Entry 5O95 (X-ray diffraction, 1.49 A resolution); this record covers chains A and B.

== Chain A (and B) ==
Molecule: Ribosomal RNA small subunit methyltransferase E
Organism: Legionella pneumophila
Notes: EC 2.1.1.193; chain B of this document is another copy of the same molecule, construct and numbering; everything in this record applies to it too
Reference sequence: Q5ZRE6 (Q5ZRE6_LEGPH); numbering as in UniProt (aligned over 2-244)
Amino-acid sequence (245 residues; each row starts with the number of its first residue; numbering starts at 0):
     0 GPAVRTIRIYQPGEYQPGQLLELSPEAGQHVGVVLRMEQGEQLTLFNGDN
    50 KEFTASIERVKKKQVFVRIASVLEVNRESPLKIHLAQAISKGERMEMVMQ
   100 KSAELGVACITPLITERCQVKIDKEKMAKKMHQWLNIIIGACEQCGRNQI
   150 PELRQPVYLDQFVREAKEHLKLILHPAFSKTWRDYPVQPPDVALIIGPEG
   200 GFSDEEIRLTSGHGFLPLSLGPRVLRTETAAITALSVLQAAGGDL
Unresolved in the structure: 0-2 (chain B: 0)
Differences from the reference sequence: expression tag (0-1)
Reported in the primary citation:
  - self-association interface (contacts with another copy of this molecule); pairs are residue here / residue on that copy: Arg76-Arg222, Lys100-Glu227, Lys100-Thr228, Glu103-Arg225, Glu103-Thr228, Gln143-Val223

== Chain A / chain B interface ==
Residue-residue contacts (78):
  Arg76(A) - Pro221(B)
  Arg76(A) - Arg222(B)  hydrogen bond (backbone-side chain)
  Glu77(A) - Arg222(B)
  Ser78(A) - Arg222(B)
  Met96(A) - Met96(B)  hydrophobic
  Met96(A) - Lys100(B)
  Gln99(A) - Arg225(B)
  Lys100(A) - Arg225(B)
  Lys100(A) - Glu227(B)  salt bridge
  Lys100(A) - Thr228(B)  hydrogen bond
  Glu103(A) - Arg222(B)  hydrogen bond (backbone-side chain)
  Glu103(A) - Leu224(B)
  Glu103(A) - Arg225(B)  salt bridge
  Glu103(A) - Thr228(B)  hydrogen bond
  Leu104(A) - Arg222(B)
  Leu104(A) - Thr232(B)
  Gly105(A) - Arg222(B)
  Arg116(A) - Pro1(B)
  Gln143(A) - Val223(B)  hydrogen bond (side chain-backbone)
  Gln143(A) - Arg225(B)
  Cys144(A) - Arg222(B)
  Cys144(A) - Val223(B)  hydrogen bond (backbone-backbone)
  Arg146(A) - Arg222(B)
  Thr180(A) - Leu244(B)
  Trp181(A) - Ala239(B)  hydrogen bond (side chain-backbone)
  Trp181(A) - Leu244(B)  hydrogen bond (side chain-backbone)
  Arg182(A) - Ala239(B)  hydrogen bond (side chain-backbone)
  Arg182(A) - Gly242(B)
  Arg182(A) - Leu244(B)  hydrogen bond (side chain-backbone)
  Leu219(A) - Leu244(B)
  Gly220(A) - Asp243(B)
  Gly220(A) - Leu244(B)
  Pro221(A) - Arg76(B)
  Pro221(A) - Asp243(B)
  Arg222(A) - Arg76(B)  hydrogen bond (side chain-backbone)
  Arg222(A) - Glu77(B)
  Arg222(A) - Ser78(B)
  Arg222(A) - Glu103(B)  hydrogen bond (side chain-backbone)
  Arg222(A) - Leu104(B)
  Arg222(A) - Gly105(B)
  Arg222(A) - Cys144(B)
  Arg222(A) - Arg146(B)
  Arg222(A) - Asp243(B)  salt bridge
  Arg222(A) - Leu244(B)
  Val223(A) - Arg4(B)
  Val223(A) - Gln143(B)  hydrogen bond (backbone-side chain)
  Val223(A) - Cys144(B)  hydrogen bond (backbone-backbone)
  Leu224(A) - Glu103(B)
  Leu224(A) - Gln143(B)
  Arg225(A) - Gln99(B)
  Arg225(A) - Glu103(B)  salt bridge
  Arg225(A) - Gln143(B)
  Glu227(A) - Lys100(B)  salt bridge
  Thr228(A) - Lys100(B)  hydrogen bond
  Thr228(A) - Glu103(B)  hydrogen bond
  Thr228(A) - Leu104(B)
  Ile231(A) - Ile231(B)  hydrophobic
  Thr232(A) - Leu104(B)
  Thr232(A) - Ser235(B)  hydrogen bond
  Thr232(A) - Leu244(B)
  Ser235(A) - Thr232(B)  hydrogen bond
  Ser235(A) - Ser235(B)
  Ser235(A) - Val236(B)
  Val236(A) - Ser235(B)
  Val236(A) - Ala239(B)  hydrophobic
  Ala239(A) - Trp181(B)  hydrogen bond (backbone-side chain)
  Ala239(A) - Arg182(B)  hydrogen bond (backbone-side chain)
  Ala239(A) - Val236(B)  hydrophobic
  Ala240(A) - Arg182(B)  hydrogen bond (backbone-side chain)
  Asp243(A) - Gly220(B)
  Asp243(A) - Pro221(B)
  Asp243(A) - Arg222(B)  salt bridge
  Leu244(A) - Thr180(B)
  Leu244(A) - Trp181(B)  hydrogen bond (backbone-side chain)
  Leu244(A) - Leu219(B)
  Leu244(A) - Gly220(B)
  Leu244(A) - Arg222(B)
  Leu244(A) - Thr232(B)
Also at the interface, not in a pair above, chain A (36 interface residues in all): Ala102, Ser218, Gln238
Also at the interface, not in a pair above, chain B (36 interface residues in all): Ala102, Ser218

== In short ==
Chain A and chain B each contribute 36 residues to their interface; the contacts include 22 hydrogen bonds and
6 salt bridges. Among the polar pairs are Lys100(A)-Glu227(B), Glu103(A)-Arg225(B) and Arg222(A)-Asp243(B).
From the paper: a self-association interface involving Arg76(A), Lys100(A) and Glu103(A) among others.
Both chains are Ribosomal RNA small subunit methyltransferase E (Legionella pneumophila). Entry 5O95
(Structure of the putative methyltransferase Lpg2936 from Legionella pneumophila) was determined by X-ray
diffraction (same publication as 5O96).
